Entry 1TV4 (X-ray diffraction, 1.80 A resolution); this record covers chain A.

# Chain A
Name: Monomethylamine methyltransferase mtmB1
Organism: Methanosarcina barkeri
Notes: EC 2.1.1.-
UniProtKB: O30642 (MTMB1_METBA); residues 2-458 here correspond to UniProt positions 1-457 (UniProt number = residue number - 1)
Chain sequence (458 residues; row label = number of the first residue in the row):
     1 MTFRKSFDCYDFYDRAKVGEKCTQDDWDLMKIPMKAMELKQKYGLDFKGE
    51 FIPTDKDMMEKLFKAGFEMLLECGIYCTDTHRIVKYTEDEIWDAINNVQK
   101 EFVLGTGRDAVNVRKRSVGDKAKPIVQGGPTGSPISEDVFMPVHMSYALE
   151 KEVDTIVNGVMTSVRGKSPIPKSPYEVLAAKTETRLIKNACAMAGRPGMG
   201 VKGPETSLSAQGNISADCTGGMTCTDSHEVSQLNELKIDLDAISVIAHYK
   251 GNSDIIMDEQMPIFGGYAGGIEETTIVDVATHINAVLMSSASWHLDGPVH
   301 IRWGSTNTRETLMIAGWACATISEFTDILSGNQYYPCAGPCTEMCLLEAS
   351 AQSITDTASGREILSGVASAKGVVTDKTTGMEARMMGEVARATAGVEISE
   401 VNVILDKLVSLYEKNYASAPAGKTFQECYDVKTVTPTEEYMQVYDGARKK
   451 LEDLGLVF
Unresolved in the structure: 1
Sequence notes: initiating methionine (1)
Disulfide bonds: Cys341-Cys428
Covalently attached groups: 3-methyl-5-sulfo-pyrrolidine-2-carboxylic acid (BG3) linked to Lys202
Residues lining bound ligands: BG3 (3-methyl-5-sulfo-pyrrolidine-2-carboxylic acid): Thr131, Gly132, Val157, Asn158, Glu205, Glu229, Ser231, Glu259, Met261, Leu295, Gln333, Tyr335, Ser365
From the paper describing this entry:
  - contacts within the chain: Cys341-Cys428

# In short
Covalently linked compound BG3: at Lys202. The paper reports contacts within the chain involving Cys341 and
Cys428.
Chain A is Monomethylamine methyltransferase mtmB1 (Methanosarcina barkeri); the structure, Crystal structure
of the sulfite MtmB complex, was determined by X-ray diffraction together with 1TV2 and 1TV3 from the same
study.
